Entry 8G0E (electron microscopy, 2.60 A resolution); this record covers chains A and F of the 20 polymer chains in the assembly.

# Chain A
Protein: ATP synthase subunit alpha
From: Mycolicibacterium smegmatis MC2 155
Notes: EC 7.1.2.2
UniProtKB: A0R202 (ATPA_MYCS2); residue numbers follow UniProt; this construct covers 1-548
Amino-acid sequence (548 residues; row label = number of the first residue in the row):
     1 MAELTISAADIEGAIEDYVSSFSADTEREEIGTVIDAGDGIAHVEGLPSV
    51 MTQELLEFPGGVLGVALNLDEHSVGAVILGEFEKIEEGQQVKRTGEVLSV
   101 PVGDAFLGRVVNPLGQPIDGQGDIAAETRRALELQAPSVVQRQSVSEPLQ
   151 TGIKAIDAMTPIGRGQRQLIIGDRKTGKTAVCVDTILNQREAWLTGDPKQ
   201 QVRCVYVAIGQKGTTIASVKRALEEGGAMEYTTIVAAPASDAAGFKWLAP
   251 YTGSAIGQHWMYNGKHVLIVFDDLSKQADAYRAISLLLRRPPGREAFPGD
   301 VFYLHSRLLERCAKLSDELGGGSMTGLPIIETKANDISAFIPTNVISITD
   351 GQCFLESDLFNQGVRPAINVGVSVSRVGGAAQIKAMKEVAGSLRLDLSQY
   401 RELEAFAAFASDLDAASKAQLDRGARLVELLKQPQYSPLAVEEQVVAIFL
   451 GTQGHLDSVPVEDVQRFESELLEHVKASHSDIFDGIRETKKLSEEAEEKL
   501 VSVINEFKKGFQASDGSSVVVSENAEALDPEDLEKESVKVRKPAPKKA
Unresolved in the structure: 1-6, 521-548
Metal / ion sites: Mg2+: Thr-179 (together with ATP)
Small-molecule neighbours: ATP (adenosine-5'-triphosphate): Asp-173, Arg-174, Lys-175, Thr-176, Gly-177, Lys-178, Thr-179, Ala-180, Glu-331, Phe-360, Arg-365, Pro-366, Gln-433, Pro-434, Gln-435
Swiss-Prot annotation at these positions:
  - binding site (ATP): Gly-172 to Thr-179
  - site: Ser-373 (Required for activity)

# Chain F
Protein: ATP synthase subunit beta
From: Mycolicibacterium smegmatis MC2 155
Notes: EC 7.1.2.2
UniProtKB: A0R200 (ATPB_MYCS2); residues 1-475 here = UniProt positions 1-475
Amino-acid sequence (475 residues; numbered 1 to 475; the number before each row is that of its first residue):
     1 MTATAEKTAGRVVRITGPVVDVEFPRGSVPELFNALHAEITFGALAKTLT
    51 LEVAQHLGDSLVRCISMQPTDGLVRGVEVTDTGASISVPVGDGVKGHVFN
   101 ALGDCLDDPGYGKDFEHWSIHRKPPAFSDLEPRTEMLETGLKVVDLLTPY
   151 VRGGKIALFGGAGVGKTVLIQEMINRIARNFGGTSVFAGVGERTREGNDL
   201 WVELADANVLKDTALVFGQMDEPPGTRMRVALSALTMAEFFRDEQGQDVL
   251 LFIDNIFRFTQAGSEVSTLLGRMPSAVGYQPTLADEMGELQERITSTRGR
   301 SITSMQAVYVPADDYTDPAPATTFAHLDATTELSRAVFSKGIFPAVDPLA
   351 SSSTILDPAIVGDEHYRVAQEVIRILQRYKDLQDIIAILGIDELSEEDKQ
   401 LVNRARRIERFLSQNMMAAEQFTGQPGSTVPLKETIEAFDKLTKGEFDHL
   451 PEQAFFLIGGLDDLAKKAESLGAKL
Unresolved in the structure: 1-7, 472-475
Small-molecule neighbours: ATP (adenosine-5'-triphosphate): Ser-353, Asp-357, Tyr-366

# Chain A / chain F interface
Residue-residue contacts - 76 pairs, chain A then chain F:
  Ile-35(A) with Leu-57(F); Gly-58(F), hydrogen bond (backbone-backbone)
  Asp-36(A) with His-56(F); Leu-57(F); Gly-58(F)
  Ala-37(A) with Gln-55(F); His-56(F), hydrogen bond (backbone-backbone)
  Asp-39(A) with Gln-55(F), hydrogen bond; Arg-272(F), salt bridge; Thr-282(F)
  Phe-82(A) with Leu-32(F), hydrophobic
  Glu-83(A) with Phe-33(F); Lys-123(F), salt bridge
  Ile-85(A) with Leu-32(F)
  Glu-86(A) with Glu-31(F); His-56(F)
  Glu-87(A) with His-56(F), hydrogen bond (backbone-side chain)
  Ile-118(A) with Phe-127(F); Ser-128(F), hydrogen bond (backbone-side chain)
  Asp-119(A) with Ser-128(F), hydrogen bond (backbone-side chain)
  Gly-120(A) with Ser-128(F), hydrogen bond (backbone-side chain)
  Arg-174(A) with Phe-324(F); Thr-330(F), hydrogen bond; Glu-332(F), salt bridge; Ala-350(F), hydrogen bond (side chain-backbone); Ser-352(F), hydrogen bond
  Lys-175(A) with Ser-352(F)
  Lys-212(A) with Glu-292(F); Ala-325(F); His-326(F); Leu-327(F); Asp-328(F), salt bridge
  Gly-213(A) with Phe-127(F); Leu-130(F); Glu-292(F), hydrogen bond (backbone-side chain)
  Ile-216(A) with Phe-127(F), hydrophobic
  Ala-217(A) with Phe-127(F); Leu-130(F); Pro-132(F)
  Arg-221(A) with Glu-131(F), salt bridge; Pro-132(F)
  Ala-239(A) with Gly-288(F); Glu-292(F); His-326(F)
  Ser-240(A) with Pro-124(F); Glu-292(F)
  Lys-276(A) with Ala-325(F)
  Arg-282(A) with Ser-275(F), hydrogen bond; Ala-276(F)
  Ala-283(A) with Pro-281(F)
  Leu-286(A) with Met-273(F); Pro-274(F); Ser-275(F); Pro-281(F), hydrophobic
  Leu-287(A) with Pro-281(F), hydrophobic; Thr-282(F)
  Arg-289(A) with Gly-271(F), hydrogen bond (side chain-backbone); Met-273(F)
  Pro-292(A) with Met-273(F)
  Glu-295(A) with Ala-276(F)
  Ala-296(A) with Ser-275(F); Ala-276(F)
  Lys-333(A) with Thr-316(F); Ala-321(F)
  Ala-334(A) with Thr-316(F)
  Asp-358(A) with Gln-377(F)
  Asn-361(A) with Leu-349(F); Ile-373(F); Arg-374(F); Gln-377(F), hydrogen bond
  Gln-362(A) with Arg-374(F); Asp-381(F)
  Arg-365(A) with Tyr-366(F); Gln-370(F), hydrogen bond
  Ala-408(A) with Ser-395(F)
  Gln-435(A) with Asp-357(F)
Also at the interface, not in a pair above, chain A (48 interface residues in all): Gly-38, Glu-81, Val-110, Gly-210, Gln-211, Thr-214, Ser-218, Lys-246, Arg-290, Glu-331
Also at the interface, not in a pair above, chain F (50 interface residues in all): Val-29, Ala-54, Asp-285, Glu-289, Thr-295, Thr-354

# In short
Chain A and chain F form an interface of 48 and 50 residues respectively; the contacts include 15 hydrogen
bonds and 5 salt bridges. Among the polar pairs are Asp-39(A)/Arg-272(F), Glu-83(A)/Lys-123(F) and
Arg-174(A)/Glu-332(F). ATP is bound between chain A and chain F.
Here chain A is ATP synthase subunit alpha and chain F is ATP synthase subunit beta, both from
Mycolicibacterium smegmatis MC2 155. Entry 8G0E (Cryo-EM structure of TBAJ-876-bound Mycobacterium smegmatis
ATP synthase rotational state 3) was determined by electron microscopy, deposited together with 8G07, 8G08,
8G09, 8G0A, 8G0B, 8G0C and 8G0D.
